PDB entry 6HRO | X-ray diffraction, 2.30 A resolution | chains A and B

# Chain A
Protein: Envelope glycoprotein
Source organism: Zaire ebolavirus (strain Mayinga-76)
Reference sequence: Q05320 (VGP_EBOZM); the construct has insertions or renumbered stretches relative to UniProt, so the offset changes along the chain: 32-292 = UniProt 32-292; 302-310 = UniProt 303-311; 479-516 = UniProt 464-501
Sequence (331 residues; row label = number of the first residue in the row; note: 168 numbers in that range are skipped by the numbering (no residue carries them; nothing is unmodelled there); a row labelled like 292A-292J holds insertion residues (292A, then the next letters in order); X marks 8 residues of unknown identity (built as UNK)):
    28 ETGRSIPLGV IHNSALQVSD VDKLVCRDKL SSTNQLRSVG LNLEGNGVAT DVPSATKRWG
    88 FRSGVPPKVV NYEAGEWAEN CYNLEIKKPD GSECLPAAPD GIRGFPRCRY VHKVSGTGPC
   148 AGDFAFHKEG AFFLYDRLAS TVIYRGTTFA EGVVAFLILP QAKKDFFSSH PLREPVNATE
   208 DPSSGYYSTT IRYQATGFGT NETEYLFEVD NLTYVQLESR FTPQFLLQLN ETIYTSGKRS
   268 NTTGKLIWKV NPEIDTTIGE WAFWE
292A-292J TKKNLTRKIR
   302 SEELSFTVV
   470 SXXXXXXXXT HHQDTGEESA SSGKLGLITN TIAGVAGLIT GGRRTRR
Not modelled in the structure: 28-29, 192-210, 285-287, 292A-292J, 470, 479-516
Sequence notes: expression tag (28-31); engineered mutation Ala42 (Thr in Q05320); linker (471-478)
Cystine bridges: Cys108-Cys135, Cys121-Cys147
Covalently attached groups: N-acetylglucosamine (NAG) linked to Asn228, Asn238, Asn257, Asn268
Residues lining bound ligands:
  - 118a (GKZ; 1-[2-[4-[4-(4-chlorophenyl)-3-methyl-1H-pyrazol-5-yl]-3-oxidanyl-phenoxy]ethyl]piperidin-1-ium-4-carboxamide), molecule 1: Ile38, Leu43, Arg64, Leu186, Pro187, Ala189, Lys190, Lys191
  - 118a (GKZ), molecule 2: Thr60, Asn61, Arg64, Val66, Gly67, Leu68, Glu100, Ala101, Gly102, Glu103
Curated features (UniProtKB/Swiss-Prot):
  - site: Leu57 (Involved in receptor recognition and/or post-binding events), Leu63 (Involved in receptor recognition and/or post-binding events), Arg64 (Involved in receptor recognition and/or post-binding events), Phe88 (Involved in receptor recognition and/or post-binding events), Lys95 (Involved in receptor recognition and/or post-binding events), Ile170 (Involved in receptor recognition and/or post-binding events), Arg516 (Cleavage)
  - glycosylation (N-linked (GlcNAc...) asparagine): Asn40, Asn204, Asn228, Asn238, Asn257, Asn268, Asn292D
Reported in the primary citation:
  - binding site for 118a: Ile38, Asn61, Leu63, Arg64, Val66, Gly67, Glu100, Ala101, Gly102, Leu186, Pro187
  - conformationally variable residues (order/disorder transition, side-chain flip): Val66, Ala189 to Lys191

# Chain B
Protein: Envelope glycoprotein
Source organism: Zaire ebolavirus (strain Mayinga-76)
Reference sequence: Q05320 (VGP_EBOZM); residues 502-632 here = UniProt positions 502-632
Sequence (168 residues; numbered 502 to 669; the number before each row is that of its first residue):
   502 EAIVNAQPKC NPNLHYWTTQ DEGAAIGLAW IPYFGPAAEG IYIEGLMHNQ DGLICGLRQL
   562 ANETTQALQL FLRATTELRT FSILNRKAID FLLQRWGGTC HILGPDCCIE PADWTKNITD
   622 KIDQIIHDFV DGSGYIPEAP RDGQAYVRKD GEWVLLSTFL GTHHHHHH
Not modelled in the structure: 632-669
Sequence notes: engineered mutation Ala613 (His in Q05320); expression tag (633-669)
Cystine bridges: Cys511-Cys556, Cys601-Cys608
Covalently attached groups: N-acetylglucosamine (NAG) linked to Asn563, Asn618
Residues lining bound ligands:
  - 118a (GKZ; 1-[2-[4-[4-(4-chlorophenyl)-3-methyl-1H-pyrazol-5-yl]-3-oxidanyl-phenoxy]ethyl]piperidin-1-ium-4-carboxamide), molecule 1: Leu515, Tyr517, Thr519, Thr520, Asp522, Met548, Leu558, Arg587
  - 118a (GKZ), molecule 2: Met548, Leu554, Leu558
Curated features (UniProtKB/Swiss-Prot):
  - region: Gly524 to Ala539 (Fusion peptide)
  - glycosylation (N-linked (GlcNAc...) asparagine): Asn563, Asn618
  - mutagenesis: Cys511 (C511G: Induces GP1 secretion. Complete loss of virus capability to enter into host cell), Gly528 (G528R: Reduced infectivity), Leu529 (L529A/R: Reduced infectivity), Ile532 (I532A: Reduced infectivity; I532R: Almost complete loss of infectivity. No effect on transport of GP to the cell surface and incorporation onto virions), Phe535 (F535A: Reduced infectivity; F535R: Almost complete loss of infectivity. No effect on transport of GP to the cell surface and incorporation onto virions), Gly536 (G536A: Almost complete loss of infectivity. No effect on transport of GP to the cell surface and incorporation onto virions), Pro537 (P537R: Almost complete loss of infectivity. No effect on transport of GP to the cell surface and incorporation onto virions), Cys556 (C556S: Induces GP1 secretion. Complete loss of virus capability to enter into host cell), Asn563 (N563D: Reduced levels of expression of GP, GP1 and GP2. 20% loss of virus capability to enter into host cell), Cys601 (C601S: Induces GP1 secretion. Complete loss of virus capability to enter into host cell), Cys608 (C608G: Induces GP1 secretion. Complete loss of virus capability to enter into host cell), Cys609 (C609G: Induces GP1 secretion. Complete loss of virus capability to enter into host cell), 2 further mutagenesis entries in UniProt
Reported in the primary citation:
  - binding site for 118a: Leu515, Tyr517, Thr519, Asp522, Met548, Leu554, Arg587
  - conformationally variable residues (loop rearrangement, side-chain flip): Asp522 to Ala526, Met548, Leu554, Leu558

# Interface between chain A and chain B
Inter-chain disulfides: Cys53(A)-Cys609(B)
Pairs across the interface (100; chain A residue first):
  Gly30(A) - Leu571(B)
  Arg31(A) - Ala568(B)
  Ser32(A) - Ala568(B)
  Ile33(A) - Lys588(B)  hydrogen bond (backbone-side chain)
  Pro34(A) - Thr565(B)
  Gly36(A) - Leu561(B)
  Ser41(A) - Asp552(B)
  Leu43(A) - Ile504(B)
  Leu43(A) - Leu554(B)
  Leu43(A) - Gly557(B)
  Leu43(A) - Leu558(B)
  Gln44(A) - Glu502(B)
  Gln44(A) - Ile504(B)
  Val45(A) - Glu502(B)  hydrogen bond (backbone-backbone)
  Val45(A) - Ile504(B)  hydrophobic
  Val45(A) - Leu561(B)  hydrophobic
  Asp47(A) - Lys588(B)  salt bridge
  Val48(A) - Lys588(B)
  Val48(A) - Asp591(B)
  Val48(A) - Phe592(B)  hydrophobic
  Asp49(A) - Gln595(B)
  Leu51(A) - Phe592(B)  hydrophobic
  Val52(A) - Arg596(B)  hydrogen bond (backbone-side chain)
  Cys53(A) - Arg596(B)  hydrogen bond (backbone-side chain)
  Cys53(A) - Cys609(B)  disulfide
  Asp55(A) - Arg596(B)  hydrogen bond (backbone-side chain)
  Leu57(A) - Phe592(B)  hydrophobic
  Leu63(A) - Leu585(B)
  Leu63(A) - Ala589(B)  hydrophobic
  Arg64(A) - Leu585(B)
  Ser65(A) - Leu585(B)
  Leu68(A) - Arg559(B)
  Gly72(A) - Lys510(B)
  Gly72(A) - Cys511(B)
  Gly72(A) - Asn512(B)  hydrogen bond (backbone-backbone)
  Gly72(A) - Arg559(B)
  Asn73(A) - Gln508(B)
  Asn73(A) - Pro509(B)
  Asn73(A) - Lys510(B)  hydrogen bond (backbone-backbone)
  Asn73(A) - Arg559(B)
  Gly74(A) - Lys510(B)
  Lys95(A) - Leu573(B)  hydrogen bond (side chain-backbone)
  Lys95(A) - Arg574(B)
  Lys95(A) - Thr576(B)  hydrogen bond (side chain-backbone)
  Lys95(A) - Glu578(B)
  Val96(A) - Leu579(B)  hydrogen bond (backbone-backbone)
  Val96(A) - Arg580(B)
  Val96(A) - Thr581(B)  hydrogen bond (backbone-backbone)
  Val97(A) - Thr581(B)
  Val97(A) - Ile584(B)  hydrophobic
  Asn98(A) - Thr581(B)  hydrogen bond (backbone-backbone)
  Asn98(A) - Phe582(B)
  Tyr99(A) - Trp518(B)
  Glu100(A) - Thr519(B)  hydrogen bond (backbone-side chain)
  Ala101(A) - Trp518(B)
  Ala101(A) - Thr519(B)
  Gly102(A) - Tyr517(B)
  Gly102(A) - Trp518(B)  hydrogen bond (backbone-backbone)
  Glu103(A) - Leu515(B)
  Glu103(A) - His516(B)
  Glu103(A) - Trp518(B)  hydrogen bond (backbone-side chain)
  Glu103(A) - Arg559(B)  salt bridge
  Trp104(A) - His516(B)  hydrogen bond (backbone-backbone)
  Trp104(A) - Tyr517(B)  hydrogen bond (side chain-backbone)
  Trp104(A) - Trp518(B)
  Trp104(A) - Glu545(B)
  Pro126(A) - Arg580(B)
  Asp127(A) - Arg580(B)  hydrogen bond (backbone-side chain)
  Phe132(A) - Trp518(B)
  Pro133(A) - Trp518(B)  hydrophobic
  Pro133(A) - Tyr543(B)
  Arg134(A) - Trp518(B)
  Arg134(A) - Tyr543(B)
  Gly157(A) - Thr566(B)
  Gly157(A) - Gln570(B)  hydrogen bond (backbone-side chain)
  Ala158(A) - Gln570(B)
  Phe159(A) - Leu569(B)  hydrophobic
  Phe159(A) - Gln570(B)
  Phe159(A) - Leu573(B)  hydrophobic
  Asp163(A) - Tyr543(B)  hydrogen bond
  Arg164(A) - Trp518(B)
  Arg164(A) - Thr520(B)
  Arg164(A) - Ile542(B)
  Thr168(A) - Gln570(B)
  Val180(A) - Ala562(B)  hydrophobic
  Val180(A) - Asn563(B)
  Val180(A) - Thr566(B)
  Val181(A) - Ala562(B)
  Val181(A) - Thr565(B)
  Ala182(A) - Ala562(B)  hydrophobic
  Phe183(A) - Ile584(B)  hydrophobic
  Phe183(A) - Leu585(B)  hydrophobic
  Leu184(A) - Leu558(B)  hydrophobic
  Leu184(A) - Leu561(B)  hydrophobic
  Ser211(A) - Glu545(B)
  Trp288(A) - Lys510(B)
  Trp291(A) - Cys511(B)
  Trp291(A) - Asn512(B)
  Trp291(A) - Pro513(B)
  Glu292(A) - Lys510(B)  salt bridge
Interface residues without a listed pair, chain A (65 interface residues in all): Leu35, Ile38, Ala42, Thr60, Val66, Asn69, Ile129, Arg130, Leu165, Phe290
Interface residues without a listed pair, chain B (59 interface residues in all): Ala503, Asn514, Asp522, Ala539, Glu540, Glu564, Gln567, Phe572, Asn586, Pro606, Cys608

# Overview
65 residues of chain A and 59 residues of chain B are in contact; the contacts include 1 disulfide bond, 20
hydrogen bonds and 3 salt bridges. Polar contacts include Asp47(A)-Lys588(B), Glu103(A)-Arg559(B) and
Glu292(A)-Lys510(B). From the paper: a binding site for 118a at Ile38(A), Asn61(A) and Leu515(B) among others;
conformational variability at Val66(A), Ala189(A) and Asp522(B) among others.
Chain A is Envelope glycoprotein and chain B is Envelope glycoprotein, both from Zaire ebolavirus (strain
Mayinga-76); the structure, Crystal structure of Ebolavirus glycoprotein in complex with inhibitor 118a, was
determined by X-ray diffraction together with 6HS4 from the same study.
